PDB entry 8CL1 | electron microscopy, 3.35 A resolution | chains A and B

Chain A:
Name: Gag polyprotein
Source organism: Human immunodeficiency virus 1
Reference sequence: B6DRA0 (B6DRA0_9HIV1); residues 1-231 here correspond to UniProt positions 133-363 (UniProt number = residue number + 132)
Amino-acid sequence (232 residues; row label = number of the first residue in the row; numbering starts at 0):
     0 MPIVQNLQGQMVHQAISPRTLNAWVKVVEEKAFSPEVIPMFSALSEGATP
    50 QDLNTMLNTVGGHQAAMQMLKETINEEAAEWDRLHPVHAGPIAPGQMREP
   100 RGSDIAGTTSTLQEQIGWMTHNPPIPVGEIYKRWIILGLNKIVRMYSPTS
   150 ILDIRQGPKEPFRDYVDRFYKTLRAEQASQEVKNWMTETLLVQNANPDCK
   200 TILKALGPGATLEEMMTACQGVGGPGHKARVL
Not modelled in the structure: 0, 88-95, 222-231
Sequence notes: initiating methionine (0)

Chain B:
Name: Cleavage and polyadenylation specificity factor subunit 6
Reference sequence: Q16630 (CPSF6_HUMAN); residues 313-327 here correspond to UniProt positions 276-290 (UniProt number = residue number - 37)
Amino-acid sequence (15 residues; numbered 313 to 327; the number before each row is that of its first residue):
   313 PVLFPGQPFGQPPLG
Not modelled in the structure: 327

How chain A and chain B interact:
Contacting residue pairs - 28 pairs, chain A then chain B:
  N53(A) - F321(B)
  N53(A) - G322(B)
  L56(A) - F321(B)  hydrophobic
  N57(A) - P320(B)
  N57(A) - F321(B)  hydrogen bond (side chain-backbone)
  M66(A) - F321(B)
  Q67(A) - P317(B)
  L69(A) - F321(B)  hydrophobic
  K70(A) - L315(B)
  K70(A) - F316(B)
  K70(A) - P317(B)  hydrogen bond (side chain-backbone)
  K70(A) - Q319(B)  hydrogen bond (side chain-backbone)
  K70(A) - F321(B)
  I73(A) - L315(B)  hydrophobic
  I73(A) - F321(B)  hydrophobic
  N74(A) - P313(B)
  N74(A) - V314(B)
  N74(A) - L315(B)  hydrogen bond (side chain-backbone)
  A77(A) - V314(B)  hydrophobic
  S102(A) - V314(B)
  A105(A) - V314(B)  hydrophobic
  G106(A) - G322(B)
  T107(A) - V314(B)
  T107(A) - L315(B)
  T107(A) - G322(B)
  T107(A) - Q323(B)
  T107(A) - P324(B)
  T108(A) - P325(B)
Also at the interface, not in a pair above, chain A (17 interface residues in all): G101, Y130
Also at the interface, not in a pair above, chain B (13 interface residues in all): G318

Overview:
The interface between chain A and chain B involves 17 residues on one side and 13 on the other, with 4
hydrogen bonds. Among the polar pairs are N57(A)-F321(B), K70(A)-P317(B) and K70(A)-Q319(B).
Chain A is Gag polyprotein (Human immunodeficiency virus 1) and chain B is Cleavage and polyadenylation
specificity factor subunit 6; the structure, HIV-1 mature capsid hexamer from CA-IP6 CLPs, bound to CPSF6
peptide, was determined by electron microscopy, deposited together with 8CKY, 8CL0 and 8CL3.
